Entry 8PSZ (electron microscopy, 2.42 A resolution); this record covers chains A and B of the 7 polymer chains in the assembly.

[Chain A]
Name: Polymerase acidic protein (PA-like)
Organism: Tilapia lake virus
UniProt: A0A142I7Z3 (A0A142I7Z3_9VIRU); numbering as in UniProt (aligned over 1-419)
Sequence (419 residues; numbered 1 to 419; the number before each row is that of its first residue):
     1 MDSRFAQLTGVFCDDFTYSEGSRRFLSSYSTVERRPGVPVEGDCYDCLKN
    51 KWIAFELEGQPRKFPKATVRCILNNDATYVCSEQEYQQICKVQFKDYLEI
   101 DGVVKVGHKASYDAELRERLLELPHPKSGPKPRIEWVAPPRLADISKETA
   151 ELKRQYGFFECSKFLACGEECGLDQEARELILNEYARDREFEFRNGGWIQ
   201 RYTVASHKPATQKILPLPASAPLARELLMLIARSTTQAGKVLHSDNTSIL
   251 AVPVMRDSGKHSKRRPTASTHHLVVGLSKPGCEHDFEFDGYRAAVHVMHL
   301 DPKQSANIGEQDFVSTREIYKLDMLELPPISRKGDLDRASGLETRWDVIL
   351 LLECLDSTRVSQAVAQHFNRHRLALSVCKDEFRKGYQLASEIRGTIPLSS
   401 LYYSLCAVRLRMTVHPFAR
Not modelled in the structure: 418-419
Ion coordination: Zn2+: Cys-161, Cys-282, His-284, His-296

[Chain B]
Name: Putative PB1
Organism: Tilapia lake virus
UniProt: A0A1Y9SHW4 (A0A1Y9SHW4_9VIRU); residue numbers follow UniProt; this construct covers 1-519
Sequence (519 residues; row label = number of the first residue in the row):
     1 MWAFQEGVCKGNLLSGPTSMKAPDSAARESIDRASEIMTGKSYNAVHTGD
    51 LSKLPNQGESPLRIVDSDLYSERSCCWVIEKEGRVVCKSTTLTRGMTSLL
   101 NTTKCSSPSELICKVLTVESLSEKIGDTSVEELLSHGRYFKCALRDQERG
   151 KPKSRAIFLSHPFFRLLSSVVETHARSVLSKVSAVYTATASAEQRAMMAA
   201 QVVESRKHVLNGDCTKYNEAIDADTLLKVWDAIGMGSIGVMLAYMVRRKC
   251 VLIKDTLVECPGGMLMGMFNATATLALQGTTDRFLSFSDDFITSFNSPAE
   301 LREIEDLLFASCHNLSLKKSYISVASLEINSCTLTRDGDLATGLGCTAGV
   351 PFRGPLVTLKQTAAMLSGAVDSGVMPFHSAERLFQIKQQECAYRYNNPTY
   401 TTRNEDFLPTCLGGKTVISFQSLLTWDCHPFWYQVHPDGPDTIDQKVLSV
   451 LASKTRRRRTRLEALSDLDPLVPHRLLVSESDVSKIRAARQAHLKSLGLE
   501 QPTNFNYAIYKAVQPTAGC
Not modelled in the structure: 457-458, 516-519
Ion coordination: Mg2+ site 1: Gly-212, Asp-213, Asp-290; Mg2+ site 2: Asp-213, Cys-214 (together with A0I)
Residues lining bound ligands: A0I ([(2R,3S,4R,5R)-5-(4-azanyl-2-oxidanylidene-pyrimidin-1-yl)-3,4-bis(oxidanyl)oxolan-2-yl]methoxy-N-[oxidanyl(phosphonooxy)phosphoryl]phosphonamidic acid): Arg-145, Glu-148, Lys-151, Arg-155, Asp-213, Cys-214, Thr-215, Lys-216, Tyr-217, Asn-218, Glu-219, Met-266, Gly-267, Asn-270, Ser-288, Asp-289, Ser-316, Lys-318, Lys-319
Reported in the primary citation:
  - specificity-determining residues: Asn-270 (proposed by the authors, not directly observed)

[How chain A and chain B interact]
Pairs across the interface (201):
  Ser-28(A) with Leu-476(B)
  Tyr-29(A) with Leu-476(B)
  Thr-31(A) with Leu-476(B); Leu-477(B), hydrogen bond (side chain-backbone); Val-478(B); Asp-482(B); Ile-486(B)
  Val-32(A) with Asp-482(B)
  Arg-34(A) with Leu-471(B); Val-472(B); Pro-473(B); Leu-476(B)
  Gly-37(A) with Asp-469(B)
  Val-104(A) with Pro-61(B); Leu-62(B), hydrogen bond (backbone-backbone); Cys-113(B), hydrophobic
  Lys-105(A) with Gly-58(B); Glu-59(B), salt bridge; Ser-60(B); Leu-62(B)
  Val-106(A) with Gln-57(B); Gly-58(B); Ser-60(B), hydrogen bond (backbone-backbone); Leu-62(B); Val-170(B), hydrophobic; His-174(B); Gly-234(B); Met-235(B)
  Gly-107(A) with Gly-58(B), hydrogen bond (backbone-backbone); Gly-234(B)
  His-108(A) with Leu-116(B), hydrogen bond (side chain-backbone); Ser-237(B), hydrogen bond (backbone-backbone)
  Lys-109(A) with Ser-237(B)
  Ala-110(A) with Leu-116(B); Ser-237(B), hydrogen bond (backbone-side chain)
  Ser-111(A) with Val-118(B), hydrogen bond (side chain-backbone); Glu-119(B)
  Tyr-112(A) with Val-115(B), hydrogen bond (side chain-backbone); Val-118(B), hydrophobic; Leu-121(B), hydrophobic; Met-241(B)
  Asp-113(A) with Ser-237(B), hydrogen bond; Val-240(B)
  Glu-115(A) with Leu-121(B)
  Leu-116(A) with Leu-134(B), hydrophobic; Val-240(B), hydrophobic; Met-241(B), hydrophobic
  Arg-117(A) with Asp-231(B), salt bridge; Val-240(B)
  Arg-119(A) with Leu-121(B); Glu-131(B), salt bridge; Tyr-244(B), hydrogen bond
  Leu-120(A) with Leu-227(B), hydrophobic; Ala-243(B), hydrophobic; Tyr-244(B), hydrophobic; Arg-247(B)
  Leu-123(A) with Tyr-244(B), hydrophobic; Arg-247(B); Arg-248(B)
  Pro-124(A) with Arg-247(B), hydrogen bond (backbone-side chain)
  His-125(A) with Met-38(B); Asp-224(B), salt bridge
  Pro-126(A) with Met-38(B), hydrophobic; Ala-45(B); Val-46(B); Asp-222(B); Asp-224(B)
  Lys-127(A) with Met-38(B), hydrogen bond (backbone-backbone); Thr-39(B); Gly-40(B); Val-46(B)
  Ser-128(A) with Asn-44(B), hydrogen bond (backbone-side chain); Val-46(B)
  Gly-129(A) with Gly-40(B); Phe-309(B)
  Pro-130(A) with Gly-40(B); Phe-309(B)
  Lys-131(A) with Asp-306(B), salt bridge; Phe-309(B)
  Ile-134(A) with Glu-305(B); Leu-317(B), hydrophobic
  Trp-136(A) with Leu-210(B), hydrophobic; Leu-301(B); Glu-305(B), hydrogen bond; Leu-315(B), hydrophobic; Ile-322(B), hydrophobic
  Arg-225(A) with Glu-390(B), salt bridge; Tyr-393(B)
  Glu-226(A) with Tyr-393(B)
  Met-229(A) with Arg-394(B)
  Ala-232(A) with Arg-394(B)
  Asp-301(A) with Met-20(B)
  Pro-302(A) with Met-20(B)
  Lys-303(A) with Thr-18(B); Ser-19(B), hydrogen bond (side chain-backbone); Met-20(B); Asp-146(B), salt bridge
  Asn-307(A) with Ser-15(B); Gly-16(B), hydrogen bond (side chain-backbone); Thr-18(B), hydrogen bond
  Gly-309(A) with Arg-394(B), hydrogen bond (backbone-side chain)
  Glu-310(A) with Pro-351(B); Phe-352(B), hydrogen bond (backbone-backbone); Arg-353(B), salt bridge
  Gln-311(A) with Leu-14(B); Ser-15(B), hydrogen bond
  Asp-312(A) with Phe-352(B); Lys-387(B), salt bridge; Glu-390(B)
  Val-314(A) with Glu-390(B)
  Ser-315(A) with Lys-387(B); Glu-390(B)
  Thr-316(A) with Leu-13(B); Leu-14(B)
  Glu-318(A) with Arg-382(B), salt bridge; Leu-383(B); Ile-386(B)
  Ile-319(A) with Leu-13(B), hydrophobic; Leu-344(B), hydrophobic; Leu-383(B), hydrophobic
  Tyr-320(A) with Met-1(B), hydrophobic; Trp-2(B); Gln-5(B), hydrogen bond (backbone-side chain); Leu-13(B), hydrophobic
  Leu-322(A) with Met-375(B), hydrophobic; Ser-379(B); Leu-383(B), hydrophobic
  Asp-323(A) with Gln-5(B); Glu-6(B), hydrogen bond (backbone-backbone); Gly-7(B), hydrogen bond (side chain-backbone)
  Met-324(A) with Met-1(B), hydrophobic; Phe-4(B); Gln-5(B)
  Leu-325(A) with Phe-4(B), hydrogen bond (backbone-backbone); Glu-6(B)
  Glu-326(A) with Phe-4(B)
  Leu-327(A) with Phe-4(B), hydrophobic
  Pro-328(A) with Phe-4(B)
  Trp-346(A) with Phe-4(B), hydrophobic
  Glu-353(A) with Trp-2(B), hydrogen bond; Leu-14(B)
  Cys-354(A) with Leu-14(B)
  Ser-357(A) with Pro-17(B); Thr-18(B), hydrogen bond (backbone-backbone)
  Thr-358(A) with Pro-17(B); Pro-152(B)
  Arg-359(A) with Ser-15(B), hydrogen bond (side chain-backbone); Gly-16(B)
  Ser-361(A) with Trp-2(B)
  Gln-362(A) with Gly-11(B); Leu-14(B), hydrogen bond (side chain-backbone); Ser-15(B), hydrogen bond (side chain-backbone); Pro-17(B); Arg-149(B); Gly-150(B)
  Ala-363(A) with Gly-150(B)
  Val-364(A) with Trp-2(B), hydrophobic
  Ala-365(A) with Trp-2(B), hydrophobic; Lys-10(B)
  Gln-366(A) with Lys-10(B); Arg-149(B), hydrogen bond (side chain-backbone); Gly-150(B)
  His-367(A) with Lys-318(B)
  Phe-368(A) with Trp-2(B), hydrophobic; Ala-3(B)
  Asn-369(A) with Val-8(B); Cys-9(B), hydrogen bond (side chain-backbone)
  Arg-370(A) with Lys-319(B)
  Arg-372(A) with Gln-5(B), hydrogen bond (side chain-backbone); Glu-6(B); Gly-7(B), hydrogen bond (side chain-backbone)
  Leu-373(A) with Val-8(B), hydrophobic; Tyr-321(B); Ser-323(B); Ser-326(B); Thr-333(B)
  Ala-374(A) with Tyr-321(B), hydrophobic; Ile-322(B)
  Leu-375(A) with Ile-322(B), hydrogen bond (backbone-backbone)
  Ser-376(A) with Tyr-321(B); Ile-322(B), hydrogen bond (backbone-backbone)
  Cys-378(A) with Leu-317(B)
  Glu-381(A) with Leu-317(B); Lys-318(B)
  Phe-382(A) with Leu-317(B); Lys-318(B)
  Lys-384(A) with Lys-318(B)
  Gly-385(A) with Lys-318(B)
  Glu-391(A) with Lys-153(B)
  Ile-392(A) with Pro-152(B), hydrophobic
  Ser-404(A) with Trp-2(B)
  Ala-407(A) with Ala-3(B); Phe-4(B)
  Val-408(A) with Trp-2(B), hydrophobic
  Leu-410(A) with Phe-4(B)
  Arg-411(A) with Ala-3(B), hydrogen bond (side chain-backbone); Phe-4(B); Gln-5(B), hydrogen bond (side chain-backbone); Glu-6(B), salt bridge
  Val-414(A) with Phe-4(B), hydrophobic
  His-415(A) with Phe-4(B)
Interface residues without a listed pair, chain A (106 interface residues in all): Met-1, Ser-3, Pro-36, Val-38, Pro-39, Val-103, Pro-132, Gln-304, Arg-317, Asp-347, Leu-350, Val-360, Val-377, Ser-390
Interface residues without a listed pair, chain B (109 interface residues in all): Ile-37, Lys-41, Tyr-43, Ser-120, Val-130, His-208, Gly-236, Ile-238, Ser-320, Val-324, Gly-343, Val-350, Arg-475, Lys-485

[Summary]
106 residues of chain A and 109 residues of chain B are in contact, with 38 hydrogen bonds and 11 salt
bridges. Polar contacts include Lys-105(A)/Glu-59(B), Arg-117(A)/Asp-231(B) and Arg-119(A)/Glu-131(B). Chain B
binds compound A0I. The Zn2+ site is built by Cys-161(A), Cys-282(A), His-284(A) and His-296(A). From the
paper: the specificity determinant Asn-270(B).
Chain A is Polymerase acidic protein (PA-like) and chain B is Putative PB1, both from Tilapia lake virus; the
structure, Tilapia Lake Virus polymerase in vRNA elongation state with additional mode B promoter
(transcriptase conformation), was determined by electron microscopy, deposited together with 8PSN, 8PSO, 8PSQ,
8PSS, 8PSU, 8PSX and 6 further entries.
